PDB entry 7F5B | electron microscopy, 3.90 A resolution | chains B and C of the 5 polymer chains in the assembly

[Chain B (and C)]
Molecule: Glutamate receptor ionotropic, kainate 2
Source organism: Rattus norvegicus
Notes: chain C of this document is another copy of the same molecule, construct and numbering; everything in this record applies to it too
UniProt: P42260 (GRIK2_RAT); numbering as in UniProt (aligned over 1-908)
Amino-acid sequence (908 residues; row label = number of the first residue in the row):
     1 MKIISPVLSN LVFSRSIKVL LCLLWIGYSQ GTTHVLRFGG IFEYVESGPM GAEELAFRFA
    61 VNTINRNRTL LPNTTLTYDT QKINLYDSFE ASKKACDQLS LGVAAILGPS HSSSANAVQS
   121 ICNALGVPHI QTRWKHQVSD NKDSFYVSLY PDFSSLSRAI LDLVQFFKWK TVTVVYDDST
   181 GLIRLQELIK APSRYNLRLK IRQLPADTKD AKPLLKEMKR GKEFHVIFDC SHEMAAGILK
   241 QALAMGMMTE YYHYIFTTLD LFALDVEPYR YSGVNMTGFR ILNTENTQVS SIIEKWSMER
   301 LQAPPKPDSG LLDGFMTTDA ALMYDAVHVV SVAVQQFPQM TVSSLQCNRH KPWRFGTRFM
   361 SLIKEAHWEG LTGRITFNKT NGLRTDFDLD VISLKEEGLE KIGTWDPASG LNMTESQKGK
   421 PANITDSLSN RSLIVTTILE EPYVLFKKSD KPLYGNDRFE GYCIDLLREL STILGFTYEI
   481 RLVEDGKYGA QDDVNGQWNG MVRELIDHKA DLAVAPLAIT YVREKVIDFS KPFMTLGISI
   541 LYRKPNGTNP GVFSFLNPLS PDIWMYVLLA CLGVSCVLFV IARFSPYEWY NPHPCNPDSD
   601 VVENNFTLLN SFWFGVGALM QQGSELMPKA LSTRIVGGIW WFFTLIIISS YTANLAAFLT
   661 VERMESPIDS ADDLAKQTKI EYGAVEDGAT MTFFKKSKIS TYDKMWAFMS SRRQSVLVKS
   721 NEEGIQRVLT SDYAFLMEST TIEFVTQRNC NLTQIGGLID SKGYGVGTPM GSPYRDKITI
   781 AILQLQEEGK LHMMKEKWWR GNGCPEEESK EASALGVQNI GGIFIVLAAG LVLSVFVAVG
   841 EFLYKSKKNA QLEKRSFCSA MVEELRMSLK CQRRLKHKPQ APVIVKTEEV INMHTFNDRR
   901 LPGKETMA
Unresolved in the structure: 1-430, 864-908 (chain C: 1-430, 868-908)
Construct notes: engineered mutation Leu-107 (Phe in P42260); variant Val-567 (Ile in P42260), Cys-571 (Tyr in P42260)
Covalently attached groups: glycan linked to Asn-546; N-acetylglucosamine (NAG) linked to Asn-751
UniProt features mapped onto this chain:
  - binding site (L-glutamate): Pro-516, Ala-518, Arg-523, Ala-689, Thr-690, Glu-738
  - modified residue (Phosphoserine): Ser-846, Ser-868
  - glycosylation (N-linked (GlcNAc...) asparagine): Asn-67, Asn-73, Asn-275, Asn-378, Asn-412, Asn-423, Asn-430, Asn-546, Asn-751
  - cross-link: Lys-886 (Glycyl lysine isopeptide (Lys-Gly) (interchain with G-Cter in SUMO1))
  - natural variant: Cys-571 (Y571C: In RNA edited version; this construct carries the variant), Gln-621 (Q621R: In RNA edited version)
  - mutagenesis: Asn-751 (N751Q: Loss of glycosylation), Val-883 (V883A: Abolishes interaction with KLHL17. Abolishes actinfilin-mediated degradation), Ile-884 (I884A: Abolishes interaction with KLHL17. Abolishes actinfilin-mediated degradation), Lys-886 (K886R: Abolishes sumoylation. Loss of kainate-mediated endocytosis)
What the authors report for this chain:
  - Ca2+ coordination: Gln-621
  - specificity-determining residues: Arg-220 (by similarity / conservation)

[How chain B and chain C interact]
Contacting residue pairs (84; chain B residue first):
  Ile-519(B) with Leu-783(C)
  Tyr-521(B) with Ile-780(C), hydrophobic; Gln-784(C)
  Phe-529(B) with Lys-531(C)
  Ser-530(B) with Lys-531(C), hydrogen bond (backbone-side chain)
  Lys-531(B) with Ile-519(C); Ser-530(C); Pro-532(C)
  Pro-558(B) with Leu-815(C); Gly-816(C)
  Leu-559(B) with Gly-816(C)
  Ser-560(B) with Gly-816(C), hydrogen bond (backbone-backbone); Val-817(C)
  Asp-562(B) with Gln-818(C)
  Ile-563(B) with Gly-816(C); Val-817(C); Gln-818(C)
  Tyr-566(B) with Phe-824(C), hydrophobic
  Val-574(B) with Leu-827(C), hydrophobic
  Val-577(B) with Leu-831(C), hydrophobic
  Ile-581(B) with Ala-838(C), hydrophobic
  Arg-583(B) with Glu-864(C), hydrogen bond (side chain-backbone)
  Phe-584(B) with Lys-845(C)
  Pro-586(B) with Lys-845(C)
  Trp-589(B) with Glu-864(C), hydrogen bond
  Cys-595(B) with His-593(C); Pro-594(C)
  Ala-618(B) with Gln-622(C), hydrogen bond (backbone-side chain)
  Gln-621(B) with Gln-621(C), hydrogen bond (side chain-backbone)
  Met-627(B) with Ser-624(C); Glu-625(C)
  Leu-631(B) with Leu-609(C), hydrophobic
  Ser-632(B) with Ser-834(C); Ala-838(C)
  Arg-634(B) with Leu-609(C); Asn-610(C), hydrogen bond; Trp-613(C)
  Ile-635(B) with Gly-830(C)
  Val-636(B) with Ser-834(C)
  Gly-638(B) with Trp-613(C)
  Ile-639(B) with Leu-827(C), hydrophobic; Gly-830(C)
  Trp-641(B) with Gly-617(C); Met-620(C), hydrophobic; Gln-622(C)
  Phe-642(B) with Phe-555(C), hydrophobic; Met-620(C), hydrophobic
  Phe-643(B) with Phe-824(C), hydrophobic
  Thr-644(B) with Gln-622(C)
  Leu-645(B) with Met-620(C), hydrophobic; Ile-648(C), hydrophobic
  Ile-646(B) with Phe-555(C), hydrophobic; Tyr-651(C)
  Ser-649(B) with Tyr-651(C); Thr-652(C), hydrogen bond
  Ser-650(B) with Leu-655(C)
  Ala-653(B) with Leu-655(C), hydrophobic; Ala-656(C)
  Asn-654(B) with Leu-659(C)
  Ala-657(B) with Leu-659(C), hydrophobic
  Phe-658(B) with Arg-663(C); Leu-815(C), hydrophobic
  Thr-660(B) with Thr-660(C)
  Val-661(B) with Thr-660(C); Arg-663(C); Met-664(C), hydrophobic
  Glu-662(B) with Arg-663(C)
  Arg-663(B) with Arg-663(C), hydrogen bond (side chain-backbone); Glu-665(C)
  Lys-698(B) with Lys-790(C)
  Ile-699(B) with Met-793(C), hydrophobic
  Ser-761(B) with Gln-786(C)
  Arg-775(B) with Arg-775(C); Asp-776(C), salt bridge
  Asp-776(B) with Arg-775(C), salt bridge
  Ile-780(B) with Glu-524(C)
  Leu-783(B) with Ile-519(C), hydrophobic; Glu-524(C)
  Gln-784(B) with Tyr-521(C), hydrogen bond
  Gln-786(B) with Ser-761(C), hydrogen bond (side chain-backbone)
  Glu-787(B) with Thr-520(C); Tyr-521(C), hydrogen bond (side chain-backbone)
  His-792(B) with Ile-699(C)
  Met-793(B) with Ile-699(C), hydrophobic
Also at the interface, not in a pair above, chain B (68 interface residues in all): Glu-524, Thr-535, Ser-585, Val-602, Gly-623, Trp-640, Thr-652, Ala-656, Lys-696, Ser-697, Glu-788
Also at the interface, not in a pair above, chain C (62 interface residues in all): Thr-535, Lys-698, Glu-787, Glu-788, His-792, Val-826, Leu-833, Val-837, Phe-842, Glu-863, Leu-865

[Overview]
Chain B and chain C form an interface of 68 and 62 residues respectively, with 12 hydrogen bonds and 2 salt
bridges. Among the polar pairs are Arg-775(B)/Asp-776(C), Ser-530(B)/Lys-531(C) and Arg-583(B)/Glu-864(C).
Covalently linked N-acetylglucosamine: at Asn-751(B). The paper reports Ca2+ coordination by Gln-621(B); the
specificity determinant Arg-220(B).
Both chains are Glutamate receptor ionotropic, kainate 2 (Rattus norvegicus). Entry 7F5B (LBD-TMD focused
reconstruction of DNQX-bound GluK2-1xNeto2 complex) was determined by electron microscopy, deposited together
with 7F56, 7F57, 7F59 and 7F5A.
